5NME - chains A and E of the 5 polymer chains in the assembly; structure by X-ray diffraction, 2.94 A resolution.

# Chain A
Protein: HLA class I histocompatibility antigen, A-2 alpha chain
Organism: Homo sapiens
UniProt: P01892 (1A02_HUMAN); residues 1-276 here correspond to UniProt positions 25-300 (UniProt number = residue number + 24)
Sequence (276 residues; numbered 1 to 276; the number before each row is that of its first residue):
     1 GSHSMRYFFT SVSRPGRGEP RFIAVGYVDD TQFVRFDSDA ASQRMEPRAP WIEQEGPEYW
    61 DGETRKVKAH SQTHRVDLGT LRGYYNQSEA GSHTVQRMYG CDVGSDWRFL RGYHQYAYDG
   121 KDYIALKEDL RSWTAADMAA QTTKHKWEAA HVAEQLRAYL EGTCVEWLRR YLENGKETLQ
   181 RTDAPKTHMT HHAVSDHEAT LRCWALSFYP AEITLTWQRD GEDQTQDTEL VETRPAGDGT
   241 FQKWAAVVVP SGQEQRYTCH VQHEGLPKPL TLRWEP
Disulfides: Cys-101/Cys-164, Cys-203/Cys-259

# Chain E
Protein: Human T-cell receptor beta chain
Organism: Homo sapiens
Sequence (242 residues; numbered 1 to 242; the number before each row is that of its first residue):
     1 DAGVTQSPTH LIKTRGQQVT LRCSPKQGHD TVSWYQQALG QGPQFIFQYY EEEERQRGNF
    61 PDRFSGHQFP NYSSELNVNA LLLGDSALYL CASSDTVSYE QYFGPGTRLT VTEDLKNVFP
   121 PEVAVFEPSE AEISHTQKAT LVCLATGFYP DHVELSWWVN GKEVHSGVCT DPQPLKEQPA
   181 LNDSRYALSS RLRVSATFWQ DPRNHFRCQV QFYGLSENDE WTQDRAKPVT QIVSAEAWGR
   241 AD
Disulfides: Cys-23/Cys-91, Cys-143/Cys-208

# How chain A and chain E interact
Residue-residue contacts (11):
  Arg-65(A) / Arg-55(E)
  Arg-65(A) / Gln-56(E)
  Lys-68(A) / Glu-53(E)  salt bridge
  Ala-69(A) / Arg-55(E)
  Gln-72(A) / Tyr-50(E)
  Gln-72(A) / Glu-51(E)
  Arg-75(A) / Glu-51(E)  salt bridge
  Trp-147(A) / Val-97(E)
  Ala-150(A) / Val-97(E)  hydrophobic
  Ala-150(A) / Ser-98(E)
  Val-152(A) / Val-97(E)
Also at the interface, not in a pair above, chain A (10 interface residues in all): Lys-146, Gln-155
Also at the interface, not in a pair above, chain E (8 interface residues in all): Tyr-99

# Summary
10 residues of chain A face 8 of chain E across their interface; the contacts include 2 salt bridges. Among
the polar pairs are Lys-68(A)/Glu-53(E) and Arg-75(A)/Glu-51(E).
Chain A is HLA class I histocompatibility antigen, A-2 alpha chain and chain E is Human T-cell receptor beta
chain, both from Homo sapiens; the structure, 868 TCR in complex with HLA A02 presenting SLYNTVATL, was
determined by X-ray diffraction (same publication as 5NMD, 5NMF, 5NMG, 5NMH and 5NMK).
